Entry 6WWG (electron microscopy, 2.90 A resolution); this record covers chains B and E of the 6 polymer chains in the assembly.

# Chain B
Protein: Tubulin beta-2B chain
Organism: Sus scrofa
UniProt: A0A287AGU7 (A0A287AGU7_PIG); residue numbers follow UniProt; this construct covers 1-445
Chain sequence (445 residues; row label = number of the first residue in the row):
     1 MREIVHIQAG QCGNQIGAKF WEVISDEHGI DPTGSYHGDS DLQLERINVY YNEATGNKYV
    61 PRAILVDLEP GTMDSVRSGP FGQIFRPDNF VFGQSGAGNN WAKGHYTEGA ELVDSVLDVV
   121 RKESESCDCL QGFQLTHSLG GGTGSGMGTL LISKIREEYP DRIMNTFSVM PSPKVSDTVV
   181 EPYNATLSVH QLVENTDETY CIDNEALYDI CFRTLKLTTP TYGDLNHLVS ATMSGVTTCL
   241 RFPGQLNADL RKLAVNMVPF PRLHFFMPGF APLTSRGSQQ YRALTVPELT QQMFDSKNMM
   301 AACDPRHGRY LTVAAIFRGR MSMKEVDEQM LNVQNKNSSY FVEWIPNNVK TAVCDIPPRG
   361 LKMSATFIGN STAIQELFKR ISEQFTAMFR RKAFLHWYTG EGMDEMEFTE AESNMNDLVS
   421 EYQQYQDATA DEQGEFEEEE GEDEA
Disordered / not traced: 435-445
Ligand contacts:
  - GDP (guanosine-5'-diphosphate): G10, Q11, C12, Q15, D67, A97, G98, N99, S138, G141, T143, V169, D177, T178, E181, N204, Y222, N226
  - GTP (guanosine-5'-triphosphate): Q245, L246, K252
  - taxol (TA1): E22, V23, D26, E27, L215, L217, D224, H227, L228, A231, S234, F270, P272, L273, T274, R276, Q279, R318, P358, R359, G360, L361

# Chain E
Protein: Tubulin alpha-1B chain
Organism: Sus scrofa
UniProt: Q2XVP4 (TBA1B_PIG); numbering as in UniProt (aligned over 1-451)
Chain sequence (451 residues; each row starts with the number of its first residue):
     1 MRECISIHVG QAGVQIGNAC WELYCLEHGI QPDGQMPSDK TIGGGDDSFN TFFSETGAGK
    61 HVPRAVFVDL EPTVIDEVRT GTYRQLFHPE QLITGKEDAA NNYARGHYTI GKEIIDLVLD
   121 RIRKLADQCT GLQGFLVFHS FGGGTGSGFT SLLMERLSVD YGKKSKLEFS IYPAPQVSTA
   181 VVEPYNSILT THTTLEHSDC AFMVDNEAIY DICRRNLDIE RPTYTNLNRL ISQIVSSITA
   241 SLRFDGALNV DLTEFQTNLV PYPRIHFPLA TYAPVISAEK AYHEQLSVAE ITNACFEPAN
   301 QMVKCDPRHG KYMACCLLYR GDVVPKDVNA AIATIKTKRS IQFVDWCPTG FKVGINYQPP
   361 TVVPGGDLAK VQRAVCMLSN TTAIAEAWAR LDHKFDLMYA KRAFVHWYVG EGMEEGEFSE
   421 AREDMAALEK DYEEVGVDSV EGEGEEEGEE Y
Disordered / not traced: 442-451
Bound ions: Mg2+: E71 (together with GTP)
Ligand contacts:
  - GDP (guanosine-5'-diphosphate): A247, L248, E254
  - GTP (guanosine-5'-triphosphate): G10, Q11, A12, Q15, D69, E71, D98, A99, A100, N101, S140, G142, G143, G144, T145, G146, I171, T179, E183, N206, Y224, L227, N228

# Interface between chain B and chain E
Residue-residue contacts - 74 pairs, chain B then chain E:
  Q11(B) - A247(E)
  Q11(B) - N249(E)  hydrogen bond
  Q15(B) - A247(E)
  E69(B) - R2(E)  salt bridge
  E69(B) - N249(E)
  P70(B) - R2(E)
  S75(B) - D245(E)
  Q94(B) - M1(E)
  Q94(B) - G131(E)
  S95(B) - Q133(E)
  G96(B) - T253(E)
  G98(B) - T253(E)  hydrogen bond (backbone-side chain)
  G98(B) - T257(E)  hydrogen bond (backbone-side chain)
  N99(B) - E254(E)  hydrogen bond
  N99(B) - N258(E)  hydrogen bond
  N99(B) - K352(E)  hydrogen bond
  K174(B) - K336(E)  hydrogen bond (backbone-side chain)
  V175(B) - N329(E)
  V175(B) - I332(E)  hydrophobic
  V175(B) - A333(E)
  S176(B) - T349(E)
  S176(B) - G350(E)
  S176(B) - F351(E)  hydrogen bond (side chain-backbone)
  D177(B) - N329(E)
  D177(B) - F351(E)
  D177(B) - K352(E)
  D177(B) - V353(E)
  T178(B) - N258(E)
  T178(B) - F351(E)  hydrogen bond (backbone-backbone)
  T178(B) - K352(E)
  V179(B) - N258(E)
  V179(B) - C347(E)  hydrophobic
  V179(B) - T349(E)  hydrogen bond (backbone-side chain)
  V179(B) - G350(E)
  V179(B) - F351(E)
  V179(B) - K352(E)
  V180(B) - N258(E)
  P182(B) - T349(E)
  Y208(B) - P325(E)
  Y208(B) - K326(E)
  Y208(B) - N329(E)
  P220(B) - V324(E)
  P220(B) - K326(E)
  Y222(B) - A247(E)  hydrophobic
  Y222(B) - L248(E)
  Y222(B) - P325(E)
  Q384(B) - P348(E)
  Q384(B) - T349(E)
  A387(B) - W346(E)
  M388(B) - W346(E)
  R390(B) - S439(E)
  R391(B) - Y262(E)  hydrogen bond (backbone-side chain)
  R391(B) - W346(E)
  R391(B) - E434(E)  hydrogen bond (side chain-backbone)
  R391(B) - V435(E)
  R391(B) - V437(E)  hydrogen bond (side chain-backbone)
  K392(B) - Y262(E)
  A393(B) - P261(E)
  A393(B) - Y262(E)
  A393(B) - W346(E)  hydrophobic
  F394(B) - T257(E)
  F394(B) - N258(E)
  F394(B) - P261(E)  hydrophobic
  F394(B) - W346(E)  hydrophobic
  H396(B) - V260(E)
  H396(B) - P261(E)  hydrogen bond (side chain-backbone)
  H396(B) - Y262(E)
  H396(B) - P263(E)
  W397(B) - D199(E)
  W397(B) - Q256(E)  hydrogen bond (side chain-backbone)
  W397(B) - T257(E)
  W397(B) - V260(E)  hydrogen bond (side chain-backbone)
  G400(B) - K163(E)  hydrogen bond (backbone-side chain)
  E401(B) - K163(E)  salt bridge
Also at the interface, not in a pair above, chain B (41 interface residues in all): G71, F92, A97, K103, E181, E205, T219, T221
Also at the interface, not in a pair above, chain E (45 interface residues in all): L132, S241, G246, D251, M313, C315, D345

# In short
41 residues of chain B and 45 residues of chain E are in contact, with 17 hydrogen bonds and 2 salt bridges.
Polar pairs include E69(B)-R2(E), E401(B)-K163(E) and Q11(B)-N249(E). GDP is bound between chain B and chain
E. Ligands of chain B: GTP and taxol.
Chain B is Tubulin beta-2B chain and chain E is Tubulin alpha-1B chain, both from Sus scrofa; the structure,
KIF14[391-772] dimer two-heads-bound state - ADP-AlFx in complex with a microtubule, was determined by
electron microscopy, deposited together with 6WWE, 6WWF, 6WWH, 6WWI, 6WWJ, 6WWK and 13 further entries.
